Entry 6FLZ (X-ray diffraction, 1.90 A resolution); this record covers chains A and B.

Chain A (and B):
Protein: Jacalin-like lectin
From: Ananas comosus
Notes: chain B of this document is another copy of the same molecule, construct and numbering; everything in this record applies to it too
UniProtKB: Q53J09 (Q53J09_ANACO); residue numbers follow UniProt; this construct covers 2-145
Chain sequence (144 residues; each row starts with the number of its first residue):
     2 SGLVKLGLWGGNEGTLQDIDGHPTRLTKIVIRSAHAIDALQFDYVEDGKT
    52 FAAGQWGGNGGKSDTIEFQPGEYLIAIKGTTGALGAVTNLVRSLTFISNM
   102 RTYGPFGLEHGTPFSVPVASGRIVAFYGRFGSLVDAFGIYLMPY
Ligand contacts:
  - methyl alpha-D-mannopyranoside (MMA), molecule 1: Glu14, Gly15, Val88, Phe131, Gly132, Ser133, Leu134, Asp136
  - methyl alpha-D-mannopyranoside (MMA), molecule 2: Ser34, Ala35, His36, Ala37, Asp39, Gly61, Gly62, Leu134
What the authors report for this chain:
  - binding site for methyl alpha-D-mannopyranoside: Glu14, Gly15, His36, Ala37, Asp39, Gly62, Ser133, Leu134, Asp136
  - conformationally variable residues (side-chain flip): Ser133

How chain A and chain B interact:
Residue-residue contacts (25):
  Ser2(A) with Tyr145(B), hydrogen bond (backbone-backbone)
  His23(A) with Tyr145(B), hydrogen bond (side chain-backbone)
  Arg26(A) with Asp48(B); Gly49(B)
  Glu47(A) with Tyr145(B), hydrogen bond
  Asp48(A) with Arg26(B); Pro71(B); Gly72(B), hydrogen bond (backbone-backbone); Tyr74(B); Arg123(B), salt bridge
  Gly49(A) with Arg26(B); Pro71(B)
  Lys50(A) with Pro71(B); Gly72(B)
  Pro71(A) with Asp48(B); Gly49(B); Lys50(B)
  Gly72(A) with Asp48(B), hydrogen bond (backbone-backbone); Lys50(B)
  Tyr74(A) with Asp48(B)
  Arg123(A) with Asp48(B), salt bridge
  Met143(A) with Thr25(B)
  Tyr145(A) with Ser2(B), hydrogen bond (backbone-backbone); His23(B), hydrogen bond (backbone-side chain); Glu47(B), hydrogen bond
Also at the interface, not in a pair above, chain A (17 interface residues in all): Gly3, Thr25, Glu73, Pro144
Also at the interface, not in a pair above, chain B (16 interface residues in all): Gly3, Glu73, Met143

Overview:
Chain A and chain B form an interface of 17 and 16 residues respectively, with 8 hydrogen bonds and 2 salt
bridges. Polar contacts include Asp48(A)-Arg123(B), His23(A)-Tyr145(B) and Glu47(A)-Tyr145(B). Bound to chain
A: methyl alpha-D-mannopyranoside. From the paper: a binding site for methyl alpha-D-mannopyranoside at
Glu14(A), Gly15(A) and His36(A) among others; conformational variability at Ser133(A).
Chain A and chain B are both Jacalin-like lectin (Ananas comosus); the structure, Structure of AcmJRL, a
mannose binding jacalin related lectin from Ananas comosus, in complex with methyl-mannose, was determined by
X-ray diffraction (same publication as 6FLW and 6FLY).
